8ISS - chains A and B of the 5 polymer chains in the assembly; structure by electron microscopy, 3.19 A resolution.

# Chain A
Protein: tRNA-splicing endonuclease subunit Sen15
Source organism: Homo sapiens
Reference sequence: Q8WW01 (SEN15_HUMAN); residue numbers follow UniProt; this construct covers 1-171
Chain sequence (180 residues; row label = number of the first residue in the row; numbers below 1 keep their minus sign (Met-8 is residue -8)):
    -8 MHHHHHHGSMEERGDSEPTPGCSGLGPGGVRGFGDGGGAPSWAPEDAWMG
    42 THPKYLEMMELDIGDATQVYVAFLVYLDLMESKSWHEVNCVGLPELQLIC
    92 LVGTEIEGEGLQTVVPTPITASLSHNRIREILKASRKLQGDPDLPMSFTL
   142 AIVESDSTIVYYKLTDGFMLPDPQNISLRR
Not modelled in the structure: -8 to 42, 163-171
Sequence notes: initiating methionine (-8); expression tag (-7 to 0)
Curated features (UniProtKB/Swiss-Prot):
  - modified residue (Phosphoserine): Ser7, Ser168
  - natural variant: Trp76 (W76G: In PCH2F), His116 (H116Y: In PCH2F), Tyr152 (Y152C: In PCH2F)

# Chain B
Protein: tRNA-splicing endonuclease subunit Sen2
Source organism: Homo sapiens
Notes: EC 4.6.1.16
Reference sequence: Q8NCE0 (SEN2_HUMAN); residue numbers follow UniProt; this construct covers 1-465
Chain sequence (465 residues; each row starts with the number of its first residue):
     1 MAEAVFHAPKRKRRVYETYESPLPIPFGQDHGPLKEFKIFRAEMINNNVI
    51 VRNAEDIEQLYGKGYFGKGILSRSRPSFTISDPKLVAKWKDMKTNMPIIT
   101 SKRYQHSVEWAAELMRRQGQDESTVRRILKDYTKPLEHPPVKRNEEAQVH
   151 DKLNSGMVSNMEGTAGGERPSVVNGDSGKSGGVGDPREPLGCLQEGSGCH
   201 PTTESFEKSVREDASPLPHVCCCKQDALILQRGLHHEDGSQHIGLLHPGD
   251 RGPDHEYVLVEEAECAMSEREAAPNEELVQRNRLICRRNPYRIFEYLQLS
   301 LEEAFFLVYALGCLSIYYEKEPLTIVKLWKAFTVVQPTFRTTYMAYHYFR
   351 SKGWVPKVGLKYGTDLLLYRKGPPFYHASYSVIIELVDDHFEGSLRRPLS
   401 WKSLAALSRVSVNVSKELMLCYLIKPSTMTDKEMESPECMKRIKVQEVIL
   451 SRWVSSRERSDQDDL
Not modelled in the structure: 17-36, 79-296, 462-465
From the paper describing this entry:
  - binding site for the 88-nt RNA strand: Lys10, Lys12, His377, Arg409, Asn413, Arg452, Ser456, Arg457, Arg459
  - mutagenesis - R409A: unchanged catalytic activity
  - mutagenesis - R73A/K361A, R409A/R452A: decreased catalytic activity
  - catalytic residues: Tyr369, His377, Lys416

# How chain A and chain B interact
Contacting residue pairs (37; chain A residue first):
  Tyr46(A) with Asn46(B), hydrogen bond
  Ala57(A) with Asn46(B)
  Thr58(A) with Asn46(B); Asn47(B)
  Tyr61(A) with Asn46(B); Asn48(B); Ile50(B); Gln298(B), hydrogen bond
  Leu65(A) with Ile70(B); Gln298(B)
  Leu68(A) with Leu71(B), hydrophobic
  Glu72(A) with Leu71(B); Phe78(B)
  Ser73(A) with Leu71(B)
  Ile110(A) with Leu360(B), hydrophobic
  Thr111(A) with Gln336(B)
  Glu145(A) with Leu360(B)
  Ser146(A) with Asn48(B); Gln298(B), hydrogen bond (backbone-side chain); Leu299(B); Ser300(B); Leu301(B), hydrogen bond (side chain-backbone)
  Asp147(A) with Lys68(B); Gln298(B); Ser300(B); Val358(B)
  Ser148(A) with Lys68(B), hydrogen bond (backbone-side chain); Gly69(B); Ile70(B), hydrogen bond (side chain-backbone); Gln298(B)
  Thr149(A) with Lys68(B); Val358(B); Leu360(B)
  Ile150(A) with Lys361(B)
  Val151(A) with Leu360(B), hydrophobic; Lys361(B)
  Tyr153(A) with Lys361(B)
Other interface residues (no listed pair), chain A (21 interface residues in all): Val60, Asp69, Ile143
Other interface residues (no listed pair), chain B (19 interface residues in all): Ile45, Val49

# In short
21 residues of chain A and 19 residues of chain B are in contact, with 6 hydrogen bonds. Polar contacts
include Tyr46(A)-Asn46(B), Tyr61(A)-Gln298(B) and Ser146(A)-Gln298(B). From the paper: catalytic residues
Tyr369(B), His377(B) and Lys416(B); R73A/K361A and R409A/R452A of chain B reduce catalytic activity.
Here chain A is tRNA-splicing endonuclease subunit Sen15 and chain B is tRNA-splicing endonuclease subunit
Sen2, both from Homo sapiens. Entry 8ISS (Cryo-EM structure of wild-type human tRNA Splicing Endonuclease
Complex bound to pre-tRNA-ARG at 3.19 A resolution) was determined by electron microscopy.
